PDB entry 3DY4 | X-ray diffraction, 2.80 A resolution | chains F and G of the 28 polymer chains in the assembly

Chain F:
Protein: Proteasome component C1
From: Saccharomyces cerevisiae
Notes: EC 3.4.25.1
Reference sequence: P21242 (PSA3_YEAST); the construct lacks a stretch of the UniProt sequence and is renumbered around it, so the offset changes along the chain: 5-180 = UniProt 5-180; 184-199 = UniProt 187-202; 201-206 = UniProt 203-208; 207-218 = UniProt 211-222; 1 more segments
Sequence (244 residues; each row starts with the number of its first residue; note: 4 numbers in that range are skipped by the numbering (no residue carries them; nothing is unmodelled there); a row labelled like 18A-18F holds insertion residues (18A, then the next letters in order)):
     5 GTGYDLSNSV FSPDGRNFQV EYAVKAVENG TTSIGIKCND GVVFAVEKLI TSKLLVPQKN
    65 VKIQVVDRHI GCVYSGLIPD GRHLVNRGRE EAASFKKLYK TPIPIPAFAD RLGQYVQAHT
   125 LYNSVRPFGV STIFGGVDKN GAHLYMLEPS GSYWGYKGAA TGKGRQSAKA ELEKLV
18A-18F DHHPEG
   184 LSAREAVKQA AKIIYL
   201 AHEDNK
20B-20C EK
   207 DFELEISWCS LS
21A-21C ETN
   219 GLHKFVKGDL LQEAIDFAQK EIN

Chain G:
Protein: Proteasome component C7-alpha
From: Saccharomyces cerevisiae
Notes: EC 3.4.25.1
Reference sequence: P21243 (PSA6_YEAST); the construct lacks a stretch of the UniProt sequence and is renumbered around it, so the offset changes along the chain: 6-34 = UniProt 10-38; 35-143 = UniProt 40-148; 144-179 = UniProt 150-185; 186-218 = UniProt 199-231; 1 more segments
Sequence (243 residues; row label = number of the first residue in the row; note: 6 numbers in that range are skipped by the numbering (no residue carries them; nothing is unmodelled there); a row labelled like 17A-17E holds insertion residues (17A, then the next letters in order)):
     6 AGYDRHITIF SPEGRLYQVE YAFKATNQT
   34A N
    35 INSLAVRGKD CTVVISQKKV PDKLLDPTTV SYIFCISRTI GMVVNGPIPD ARNAALRAKA
    95 EAAEFRYKYG YDMPCDVLAK RMANLSQIYT QRAYMRPLGV ILTFVSVDE
   14A E
   144 LGPSIYKTDP AGYYVGYKAT ATGPKQQEIT TNLENH
17A-17E FKKSK
18A-18D IDHI
   184 N
18G-18H EE
   18M S
   186 WEKVVEFAIT HMIDALGTEF SKNDLEVGVA TKD
   220 KFFTLSAENI EERLVAIAEQ D

How chain F and chain G interact:
Residue-residue contacts (66; chain F residue first):
  Thr6(F) - His11(G)  hydrogen bond (backbone-side chain)
  Gly7(F) - His11(G)
  Tyr8(F) - Arg10(G)
  Tyr8(F) - His11(G)
  Tyr8(F) - Tyr26(G)  hydrogen bond
  Ser13(F) - Arg130(G)
  Val14(F) - His11(G)
  Val14(F) - Gln23(G)
  Phe15(F) - Gln23(G)  hydrogen bond (backbone-side chain)
  Phe15(F) - Tyr26(G)
  Phe15(F) - Ala27(G)  hydrophobic
  Phe15(F) - Ala30(G)  hydrophobic
  Phe15(F) - Arg130(G)
  Phe15(F) - Pro131(G)
  Phe15(F) - Gly133(G)
  Ser16(F) - Tyr26(G)
  Pro17(F) - Tyr26(G)  hydrophobic
  Pro17(F) - Lys29(G)
  Asp18A(F) - Lys57(G)  salt bridge
  Gly19(F) - Tyr26(G)
  Gly19(F) - Lys29(G)
  Gly19(F) - Ala30(G)
  Gly19(F) - Gln33(G)  hydrogen bond (backbone-side chain)
  Lys41(F) - Asp60(G)  salt bridge
  Gln118(F) - Arg86(G)  hydrogen bond (side chain-backbone)
  Gln118(F) - Asn87(G)
  Gln118(F) - Leu90(G)
  Gln121(F) - Pro83(G)
  Gln121(F) - Asp84(G)
  Gln121(F) - Asn87(G)  hydrogen bond
  Gln121(F) - Arg130(G)
  Gln121(F) - Leu132(G)
  Thr124(F) - Arg130(G)  hydrogen bond (backbone-side chain)
  Leu125(F) - Asn87(G)
  Leu125(F) - Tyr128(G)
  Leu125(F) - Arg130(G)
  Tyr126(F) - Tyr128(G)
  Tyr126(F) - Met129(G)  hydrophobic
  Ser154(F) - Pro83(G)
  Gly155(F) - Pro83(G)
  Ser156(F) - Ile82(G)
  Ser156(F) - Pro83(G)
  Tyr157(F) - Arg86(G)  hydrogen bond (backbone-side chain)
  Trp158(F) - Leu59(G)  hydrophobic
  Trp158(F) - Thr63(G)
  Trp158(F) - Val64(G)  hydrophobic
  Trp158(F) - Ser65(G)
  Trp158(F) - Tyr66(G)
  Trp158(F) - Ile82(G)  hydrophobic
  Trp158(F) - Arg86(G)
  Gly159(F) - Leu59(G)
  Gly159(F) - Asp60(G)  hydrogen bond (backbone-backbone)
  Gly159(F) - Thr63(G)  hydrogen bond (backbone-side chain)
  Tyr160(F) - Leu58(G)
  Tyr160(F) - Leu59(G)
  Tyr160(F) - Asp60(G)
  Lys161(F) - Lys57(G)
  Lys161(F) - Leu58(G)  hydrogen bond (backbone-backbone)
  Lys161(F) - Leu59(G)
  Gly162(F) - Leu58(G)
  Lys173(F) - Leu58(G)
  Leu176(F) - Leu58(G)  hydrophobic
  Glu177(F) - Asp56(G)
  Glu177(F) - Lys57(G)  salt bridge
  Glu177(F) - Leu58(G)
  Val180(F) - Leu58(G)  hydrophobic
Also at the interface, not in a pair above, chain F (33 interface residues in all): Gly5, Asp18, Arg20, Asp114
Also at the interface, not in a pair above, chain G (30 interface residues in all): Pro61

Overview:
The interface between chain F and chain G involves 33 residues on one side and 30 on the other, with 11
hydrogen bonds and 3 salt bridges. Among the polar pairs are Asp18A(F)-Lys57(G), Lys41(F)-Asp60(G) and
Glu177(F)-Lys57(G).
Chain F is Proteasome component C1 and chain G is Proteasome component C7-alpha, both from Saccharomyces
cerevisiae; the structure, Crystal structure of yeast 20S proteasome in complex with spirolactacystin, was
determined by X-ray diffraction, deposited together with 3DY3.
